8HQC - chains C and H of the 6 polymer chains in the assembly; structure by electron microscopy, 3.89 A resolution.

Chain C:
Molecule: Guanine nucleotide-binding protein G(I)/G(S)/G(T) subunit beta-1
Source organism: Homo sapiens
UniProtKB: P62873 (GBB1_HUMAN); numbering as in UniProt (aligned over 2-340)
Amino-acid sequence (350 residues; row label = number of the first residue in the row; numbers below 1 keep their minus sign (Met-9 is residue -9)):
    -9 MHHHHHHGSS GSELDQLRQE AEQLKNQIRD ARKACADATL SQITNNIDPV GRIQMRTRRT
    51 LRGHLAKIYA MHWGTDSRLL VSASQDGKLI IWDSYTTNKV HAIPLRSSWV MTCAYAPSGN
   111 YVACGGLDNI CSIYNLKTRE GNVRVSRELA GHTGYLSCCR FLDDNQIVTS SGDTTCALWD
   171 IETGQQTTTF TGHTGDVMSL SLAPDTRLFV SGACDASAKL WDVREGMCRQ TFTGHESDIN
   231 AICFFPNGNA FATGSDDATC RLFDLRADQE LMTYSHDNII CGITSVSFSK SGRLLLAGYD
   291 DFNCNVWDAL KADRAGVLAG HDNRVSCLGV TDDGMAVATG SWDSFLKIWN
Disordered / not traced: -9 to 2
Differences from the reference sequence: initiating methionine (-9); expression tag (-8 to 1)
Swiss-Prot annotation at these positions:
  - modified residue: Ser2 (N-acetylserine), His266 (Phosphohistidine)
  - natural variant: Leu30 (L30F: In MRD42; uncertain significance), Arg52 (R52G: In MRD42), Gly64 (G64V: In MRD42), Asp76 (D76E: In MRD42; D76G: In MRD42), Gly77 (G77S: In MRD42), Lys78 (K78R: In MRD42), Ile80 (I80N: In MRD42; I80T: In MRD42), His91 (H91R: In MRD42; uncertain significance), Ala92 (A92T: In MRD42), Pro94 (P94S: In MRD42), Leu95 (L95P: In MRD42), Arg96 (R96L: In MRD42), 5 further natural variant entries in UniProt

Chain H:
Molecule: Antibody fragment
Source organism: Mus musculus
Notes: antibody fragment or engineered binder
Amino-acid sequence (256 residues; row label = number of the first residue in the row):
     1 DVQLVESGGG LVQPGGSRKL SCSASGFAFS SFGMHWVRQA PEKGLEWVAY ISSGSGTIYY
    61 ADTVKGRFTI SRDDPKNTLF LQMTSLRSED TAMYYCVRSI YYYGSSPFDF WGQGTTLTVS
   121 SGGGGSGGGG SGGGGSDIVM TQATSSVPVT PGESVSISCR SSKSLLHSNG NTYLYWFLQR
   181 PGQSPQLLIY RMSNLASGVP DRFSGSGSGT AFTLTISRLE AEDVGVYYCM QHLEYPLTFG
   241 AGTKLELKGS LEVLFQ
Disordered / not traced: 123-135, 236-237, 248-256
Disulfide bonds: Cys22-Cys96, Cys159-Cys229

Interface between chain C and chain H:
Contacting residue pairs (7; chain C residue first):
  Asp66(C) with Tyr103(H), hydrogen bond
  Arg68(C) with Tyr103(H)
  His91(C) with Tyr102(H)
  Arg129(C) with Arg98(H), hydrogen bond (backbone-side chain)
  Glu130(C) with Phe27(H); Ala28(H), hydrogen bond (backbone-backbone)
  Gly131(C) with Phe32(H)
Interface residues without a listed pair, chain C (11 interface residues in all): Leu69, Asp83, Val90, Leu126, Lys127
Interface residues without a listed pair, chain H (10 interface residues in all): Val2, Gly26, Gly104, Ser197

In short:
Chain C and chain H form an interface of 11 and 10 residues respectively; the contacts include 3 hydrogen
bonds. Among the polar pairs are Asp66(C)-Tyr103(H), Arg129(C)-Arg98(H) and Glu130(C)-Ala28(H).
Chain C is Guanine nucleotide-binding protein G(I)/G(S)/G(T) subunit beta-1 (Homo sapiens) and chain H is
Antibody fragment (Mus musculus); the structure, Structure of a GPCR-G protein in complex with a natural
peptide agonist, was determined by electron microscopy together with 8HPT, 8I95, 8I97, 8I9A, 8I9L, 8I9S and 3
further entries from the same study.
